Entry 8JTK (X-ray diffraction, 1.57 A resolution); this record covers chains B and A.

[Chain B]
Molecule: 26S proteasome non-ATPase regulatory subunit 4 homolog
Organism: Arabidopsis thaliana
Reference sequence: P55034 (PSMD4_ARATH); residues 1-192 here correspond to UniProt positions 2-193 (UniProt number = residue number + 1)
Sequence (194 residues; row label = number of the first residue in the row; numbers below 1 keep their minus sign (Gly-1 is residue -1)):
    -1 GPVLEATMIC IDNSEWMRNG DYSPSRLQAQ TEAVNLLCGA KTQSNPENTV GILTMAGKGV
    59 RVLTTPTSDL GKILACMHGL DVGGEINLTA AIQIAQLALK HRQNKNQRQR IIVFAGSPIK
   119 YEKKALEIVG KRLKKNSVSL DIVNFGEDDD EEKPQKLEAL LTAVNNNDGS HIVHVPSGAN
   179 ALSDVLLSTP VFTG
Sequence notes: expression tag (-1 to 0)
Reported in the primary citation:
  - specificity-determining residues: Gly37 to Ala38

[Chain A]
Molecule: Sequence-variable mosaic (SVM) signal sequence domain-containing protein
Organism: Aster yellows witches'-broom phytoplasma (strain AYWB)
Reference sequence: Q2NK94 (Q2NK94_AYWBP); residues 1-103 here correspond to UniProt positions 33-135 (UniProt number = residue number + 32)
Sequence (105 residues; row label = number of the first residue in the row; numbers below 1 keep their minus sign (Gly-1 is residue -1)):
    -1 GPAPNEEFVG DMRIVNVNLS NIDILKKHET FKKYFDFTLT GPRYNGNIAE FAMIWKIKNP
    59 PLNLLGVFFD DGTRDDEDDK YILEELKQIG NGAKNMYIFW QYEQK
Sequence notes: expression tag (-1 to 0)
Reported in the primary citation:
  - mutagenesis - N16A: unchanged binding to 26S proteasome non-ATPase regulatory subunit 4 homolog (chain B)

[Chain B / chain A interface]
Pairs across the interface (33; chain B residue first):
  Tyr20(B) with Gln102(A)
  Ser21(B) with Gln102(A), hydrogen bond (backbone-side chain)
  Pro22(B) with Gln102(A)
  Ser23(B) with Tyr100(A), hydrogen bond; Gln102(A), hydrogen bond (backbone-side chain)
  Gln26(B) with Asn16(A), hydrogen bond (side chain-backbone); Tyr100(A)
  Glu30(B) with Leu17(A); Ser18(A), hydrogen bond (side chain-backbone); Ile22(A)
  Asn33(B) with Val15(A); His26(A), hydrogen bond
  Leu34(B) with Ile22(A); His26(A)
  Gly37(B) with His26(A); Glu27(A); Thr28(A)
  Gln41(B) with Glu27(A); Thr28(A)
  Asp67(B) with Asn93(A), hydrogen bond
  Leu68(B) with Thr28(A); Phe29(A), hydrophobic; Tyr95(A)
  Gly69(B) with Arg11(A); Val13(A); Asn93(A); Tyr95(A), hydrogen bond (backbone-side chain)
  Lys70(B) with Arg11(A)
  Leu72(B) with Val13(A), hydrophobic; Val15(A), hydrophobic
  Ala73(B) with Val13(A)
  His76(B) with Asn14(A); Asn16(A)
Interface residues without a listed pair, chain B (21 interface residues in all): Asp19, Ala38, Thr40, Leu185
Interface residues without a listed pair, chain A (17 interface residues in all): Lys25
Interface features reported in the paper:
  - pairs named by the authors: Ser23(B)-Tyr100(A) (hydrogen bond), Gln26(B)-Asn16(A) (hydrogen bond), Glu30(B)-Ser18(A) (hydrogen bond), Asn33(B)-His26(A) (hydrogen bond), Asp67(B)-Asn93(A) (hydrogen bond)
  - interface residues, chain A: Arg11(A), Val13(A), Val15(A), Leu17(A), Thr28(A), Phe29(A), Gln102(A)
  - interface residues, chain A: Tyr95(A) (by similarity / conservation)
  - hot spots on chain A (mutagenesis) - T28A: decreased binding to 26S proteasome non-ATPase regulatory subunit 4 homolog (chain B)

[In short]
21 residues of chain B face 17 of chain A across their interface; the contacts include 8 hydrogen bonds. Polar
pairs include Ser21(B)-Gln102(A), Ser23(B)-Tyr100(A) and Ser23(B)-Gln102(A). The paper describes hydrogen
bonds between Ser23(B) and Tyr100(A), Gln26(B) and Asn16(A) and Glu30(B) and Ser18(A) among others. The paper
reports that T28A of chain A reduces binding to 26S proteasome non-ATPase regulatory subunit 4 homolog (chain
B); interface residues Arg11(A), Val13(A) and Val15(A) among others.
Here chain B is 26S proteasome non-ATPase regulatory subunit 4 homolog (Arabidopsis thaliana) and chain A is
Sequence-variable mosaic (SVM) signal sequence domain-containing protein (Aster yellows witches'-broom
phytoplasma (strain AYWB)). Entry 8JTK (Structure of AYWB phytoplasma SAP05 recognizing AtRpn10) was
determined by X-ray diffraction (same publication as 8JTL).
